6AM5 - chains A and D of the 5 polymer chains in the assembly; structure by X-ray diffraction, 2.39 A resolution.

== Chain A ==
Molecule: HLA class I histocompatibility antigen, A-2 alpha chain
Organism: Homo sapiens
Reference sequence: P01892 (1A02_HUMAN); residues 1-275 here correspond to UniProt positions 25-299 (UniProt number = residue number + 24)
Amino-acid sequence (275 residues; each row starts with the number of its first residue):
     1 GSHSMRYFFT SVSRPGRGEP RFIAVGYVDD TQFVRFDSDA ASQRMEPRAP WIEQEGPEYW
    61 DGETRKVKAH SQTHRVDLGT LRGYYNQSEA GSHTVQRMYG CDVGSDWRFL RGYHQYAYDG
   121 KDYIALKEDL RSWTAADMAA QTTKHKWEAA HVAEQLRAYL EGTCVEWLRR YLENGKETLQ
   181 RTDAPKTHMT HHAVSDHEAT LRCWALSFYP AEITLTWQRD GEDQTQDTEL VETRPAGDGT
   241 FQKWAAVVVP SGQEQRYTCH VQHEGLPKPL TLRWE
Disulfide bonds: Cys101-Cys164, Cys203-Cys259

== Chain D ==
Molecule: DMF5 TCR alpha chain
Organism: Homo sapiens
Amino-acid sequence (189 residues; each row starts with the number of its first residue; note: 1 number in that range is skipped by the numbering (no residue carries it; nothing is unmodelled there)):
     1 KEVEQNSGPL SVPEGAIASL NCTYSDRGSQ SFFWYRQYSG KSPELIMFIY SNGDKEDGRF
    61 TAQLNKASQY VSLLIRDSQP SDSATYLCAV NFGGGKLIFG QGTELSVKPN IQNPDPAVYA
   121 LRDSKSSDKS VCLFTDFDSQ TNVSQSKDSD VYITDKCVLD MRSMDFKSNS AVAWSNK
   179 DFACANAFNN SI
Disulfide bonds: Cys22-Cys88, Cys132-Cys182

== How chain A and chain D interact ==
Contacting residue pairs (20):
  Glu58(A) with Ser25(D), hydrogen bond; Asp26(D)
  Gly62(A) with Phe92(D)
  Arg65(A) with Phe92(D), hydrogen bond (side chain-backbone); Gly93(D), hydrogen bond (side chain-backbone); Lys96(D)
  Lys66(A) with Gln30(D); Gly93(D); Gly94(D)
  Gln155(A) with Tyr50(D)
  Ala158(A) with Tyr50(D), hydrophobic; Ser51(D)
  Tyr159(A) with Gln30(D)
  Thr163(A) with Gln30(D); Lys66(D), hydrogen bond
  Glu166(A) with Asn52(D), hydrogen bond; Lys66(D)
  Trp167(A) with Arg27(D); Gly28(D)
  Arg170(A) with Arg27(D)
Other interface residues (no listed pair), chain A (12 interface residues in all): Ala69

== Overview ==
12 residues of chain A and 13 residues of chain D are in contact; the contacts include 5 hydrogen bonds. Polar
contacts include Glu58(A)-Ser25(D), Arg65(A)-Phe92(D) and Arg65(A)-Gly93(D).
Here chain A is HLA class I histocompatibility antigen, A-2 alpha chain and chain D is DMF5 TCR alpha chain,
both from Homo sapiens. Entry 6AM5 (Crystal structure of DMF5 TCR bound to HLA-A2 presenting synthetic peptide
SMLGIGIVPV) was determined by X-ray diffraction.
